7CG4 - chains f and v of the 11 polymer chains in the assembly; structure by electron microscopy, 3.60 A resolution.

[Chain f]
Protein: Flagellar hook-basal body complex protein FliE
Organism: Salmonella typhimurium (strain LT2 / SGSC1412 / ATCC 700720)
UniProt: P26462 (FLIE_SALTY); numbering as in UniProt (aligned over 1-104)
Sequence (104 residues; numbered 1 to 104; the number before each row is that of its first residue):
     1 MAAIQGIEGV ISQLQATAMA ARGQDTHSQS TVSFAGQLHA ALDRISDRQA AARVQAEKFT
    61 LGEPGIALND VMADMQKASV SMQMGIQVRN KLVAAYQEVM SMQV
Not modelled in the structure: 1-64, 104

[Chain v]
Protein: Flagellar biosynthetic protein FliP
Organism: Salmonella typhimurium (strain LT2 / SGSC1412 / ATCC 700720)
UniProt: P54700 (FLIP_SALTY); residues 1-245 here = UniProt positions 1-245
Sequence (245 residues; numbered 1 to 245; the number before each row is that of its first residue):
     1 MRRLLFLSLA GLWLFSPAAA AQLPGLISQP LAGGGQSWSL SVQTLVFITS LTFLPAILLM
    61 MTSFTRIIIV FGLLRNALGT PSAPPNQVLL GLALFLTFFI MSPVIDKIYV DAYQPFSEQK
   121 ISMQEALDKG AQPLRAFMLR QTREADLALF ARLANSGPLQ GPEAVPMRIL LPAYVTSELK
   181 TAFQIGFTIF IPFLIIDLVI ASVLMALGMM MVPPATIALP FKLMLFVLVD GWQLLMGSLA
   241 QSFYS
Not modelled in the structure: 1-34, 159-162, 205-211

[Chain f / chain v interface]
Residue-residue contacts (14; chain f residue first):
  Val-88(f) / Phe-47(v)  hydrophobic
  Lys-91(f) / Ile-48(v)
  Lys-91(f) / Leu-51(v)
  Lys-91(f) / Thr-52(v)
  Ala-95(f) / Leu-54(v)  hydrophobic
  Val-99(f) / Pro-55(v)  hydrophobic
  Val-99(f) / Leu-90(v)
  Met-100(f) / Gln-87(v)  hydrogen bond (backbone-side chain)
  Met-100(f) / Leu-90(v)
  Ser-101(f) / Leu-90(v)
  Met-102(f) / Asn-86(v)  hydrogen bond (backbone-side chain)
  Met-102(f) / Leu-90(v)
  Gln-103(f) / Arg-75(v)
  Gln-103(f) / Asn-86(v)
Other interface residues (no listed pair), chain f (10 interface residues in all): Met-84, Gln-87
Other interface residues (no listed pair), chain v (13 interface residues in all): Thr-44, Phe-64, Ser-82
From the paper, about this interface:
  - interface residues, chain f: Met-100(f), Met-102(f)

[Overview]
The interface between chain f and chain v involves 10 residues on one side and 13 on the other, with 2
hydrogen bonds. Polar pairs include Met-100(f)/Gln-87(v) and Met-102(f)/Asn-86(v). From the paper: interface
residues Met-100(f) and Met-102(f).
Here chain f is Flagellar hook-basal body complex protein FliE and chain v is Flagellar biosynthetic protein
FliP, both from Salmonella typhimurium (strain LT2 / SGSC1412 / ATCC 700720). Entry 7CG4 (Cryo-EM structure of
the flagellar export apparatus with FliE from Salmonella) was determined by electron microscopy (same
publication as 7CBL, 7CBM, 7CG0, 7CGO, 7E80, 7E81 and 7E82).
